8OZD - chains A and C of the 8 polymer chains in the assembly; structure by electron microscopy, 3.89 A resolution.

Chain A (and C):
Protein: TIR domain-containing protein
Organism: Maribacter polysiphoniae
Notes: chain C of this document is another copy of the same molecule, construct and numbering; everything in this record applies to it too
Reference sequence: A0A316E683 (A0A316E683_9FLAO); residues 1-452 here = UniProt positions 1-452
Chain sequence (452 residues; row label = number of the first residue in the row):
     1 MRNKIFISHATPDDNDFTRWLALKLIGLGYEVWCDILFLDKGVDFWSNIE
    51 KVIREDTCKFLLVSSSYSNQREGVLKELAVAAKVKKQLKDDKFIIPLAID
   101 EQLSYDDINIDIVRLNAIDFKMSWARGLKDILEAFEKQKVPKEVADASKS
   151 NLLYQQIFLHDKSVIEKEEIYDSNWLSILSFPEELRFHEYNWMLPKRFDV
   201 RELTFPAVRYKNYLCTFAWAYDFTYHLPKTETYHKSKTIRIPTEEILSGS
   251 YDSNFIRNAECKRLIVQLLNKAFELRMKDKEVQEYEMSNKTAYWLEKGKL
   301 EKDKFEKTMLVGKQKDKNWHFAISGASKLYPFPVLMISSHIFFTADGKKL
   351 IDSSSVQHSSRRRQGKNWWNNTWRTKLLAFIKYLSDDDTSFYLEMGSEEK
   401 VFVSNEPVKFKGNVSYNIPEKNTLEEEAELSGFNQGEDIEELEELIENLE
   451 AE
Not modelled in the structure: 419-452
What the authors report for this chain:
  - catalytic residues: Glu77 (citing earlier work)

Interface between chain A and chain C:
Pairs across the interface (6; chain A residue first):
  Lys92(A) with Lys92(C)
  Asn116(A) with Lys137(C)
  Asp130(A) with Glu133(C)
  Glu133(A) with Asp130(C)
  Glu136(A) with Asn116(C)
  Lys137(A) with Asn116(C), hydrogen bond (backbone-side chain)
Interface residues without a listed pair, chain A (9 interface residues in all): Arg114, Ile118, Lys139
Interface residues without a listed pair, chain C (9 interface residues in all): Arg114, Ile118, Glu136, Lys139

Summary:
Chain A and chain C each contribute 9 residues to their interface; the contacts include 1 hydrogen bond. The
hydrogen-bonded pair is Lys137(A)-Asn116(C). From the paper: the catalytic residue Glu77(A).
Both chains are TIR domain-containing protein (Maribacter polysiphoniae). Entry 8OZD (cryoEM structure of
SPARTA complex dimer-3) was determined by electron microscopy (same publication as 8OZ6, 8OZC, 8OZE, 8OZF,
8OZG and 8OZI).
